5OM8 - chains A and B; structure by X-ray diffraction, 2.20 A resolution.

# Chain A
Protein: Alpha-1-antichymotrypsin
Source organism: Homo sapiens
Reference sequence: P01011 (AACT_HUMAN); residues 3-360 here correspond to UniProt positions 26-383 (UniProt number = residue number + 23)
Chain sequence (369 residues; row label = number of the first residue in the row; numbers below 1 keep their minus sign (Met-8 is residue -8)):
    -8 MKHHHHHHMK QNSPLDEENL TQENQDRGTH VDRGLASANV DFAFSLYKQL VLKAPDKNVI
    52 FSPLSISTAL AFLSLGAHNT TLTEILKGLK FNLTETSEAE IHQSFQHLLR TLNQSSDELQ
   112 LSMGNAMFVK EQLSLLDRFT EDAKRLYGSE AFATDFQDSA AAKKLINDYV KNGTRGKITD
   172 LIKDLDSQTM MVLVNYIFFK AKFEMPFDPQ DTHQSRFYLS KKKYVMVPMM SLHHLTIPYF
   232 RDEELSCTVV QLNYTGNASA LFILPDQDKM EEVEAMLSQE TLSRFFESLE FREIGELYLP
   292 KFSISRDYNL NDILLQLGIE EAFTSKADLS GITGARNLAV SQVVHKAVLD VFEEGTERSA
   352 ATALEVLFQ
Not modelled in the structure: -8 to 22, 245-246
Sequence notes: initiating methionine (-8); expression tag (-7 to 2); engineered mutation Arg24 (Leu47 in P01011), Phe194 (Trp217 in P01011), Tyr215 (Trp238 in P01011), Gln242 (Glu265 in P01011), Asn244 (Lys267 in P01011), Ser269 (Leu292 in P01011), Gln270 (Pro293 in P01011), Ser274 (Lys297 in P01011), Phe276 (Trp299 in P01011), Phe277 (Arg300 in P01011), Glu278 (Asp301 in P01011), Arg349 (Ala372 in P01011), Leu355 (Val378 in P01011), Glu356 (Lys379 in P01011), Val357 (Ile380 in P01011), Leu358 (Thr381 in P01011), Phe359 (Leu382 in P01011), Gln360 (Leu383 in P01011)
Bound ions: Ni2+ near Cys238 (its only coordinating residue here)
UniProt features mapped onto this chain:
  - DNA-binding region: Lys212 to Lys214
  - region: Gly346 to Glu348, Ser350 to Ala354 (RCL)
  - glycosylation (N-linked (GlcNAc...) asparagine): Asn10, Asn70, Asn83, Asn104, Asn163, Asn248

# Chain B
Protein: Alpha-1-antichymotrypsin
Source organism: Homo sapiens
Reference sequence: P01011 (AACT_HUMAN); residues 361-400 here correspond to UniProt positions 384-423 (UniProt number = residue number + 23)
Chain sequence (40 residues; each row starts with the number of its first residue):
   361 GPLVETRTIV RFNRPFLMII VDNFTWSIFF MSKVTNPKQA
Not modelled in the structure: 361-366, 400
Sequence notes: engineered mutation Gly361 (Ser384 in P01011), Pro362 (Ala385 in P01011), Asp382 (Pro405 in P01011), Asn383 (Thr406 in P01011), Phe384 (Asp407 in P01011), Trp386 (Gln409 in P01011), Ser387 (Asn410 in P01011)

# How chain A and chain B interact
Residue-residue contacts (123; chain A residue first):
  Ala27(A) with Thr385(B); Trp386(B), hydrophobic
  Asn30(A) with Thr385(B), hydrogen bond (side chain-backbone); Trp386(B); Ser387(B)
  Val31(A) with Trp386(B)
  Ala34(A) with Ile388(B), hydrophobic
  Phe35(A) with Ile388(B), hydrophobic; Met391(B), hydrophobic
  Tyr38(A) with Leu377(B); Met391(B), hydrophobic; Lys393(B)
  Val42(A) with Lys393(B)
  Pro46(A) with Lys393(B), hydrogen bond (backbone-side chain)
  Asp47(A) with Thr395(B), hydrogen bond (backbone-side chain)
  Lys48(A) with Lys393(B); Thr395(B)
  Asn49(A) with Lys393(B); Val394(B); Thr395(B), hydrogen bond (side chain-backbone); Asn396(B), hydrogen bond (side chain-backbone); Gln399(B)
  Val50(A) with Ser392(B); Lys393(B), hydrogen bond (backbone-backbone)
  Ile51(A) with Met391(B); Ser392(B)
  Phe52(A) with Phe390(B); Met391(B), hydrogen bond (backbone-backbone)
  Ser53(A) with Phe389(B), hydrogen bond (side chain-backbone); Phe390(B)
  Pro54(A) with Ile388(B); Phe389(B)
  Leu55(A) with Ser387(B); Ile388(B), hydrogen bond (backbone-backbone); Phe389(B), hydrophobic
  Ser95(A) with Thr385(B)
  Leu99(A) with Ser387(B)
  Leu103(A) with Phe389(B), hydrophobic
  Ile188(A) with Phe390(B), hydrophobic
  Phe190(A) with Phe390(B), hydrophobic
  Arg207(A) with Asn373(B)
  Phe208(A) with Phe372(B); Asn373(B); Arg374(B); Pro375(B); Val394(B); Thr395(B); Pro397(B)
  Tyr209(A) with Asn373(B), hydrogen bond (backbone-backbone); Arg374(B); Pro375(B)
  Leu210(A) with Pro375(B); Thr395(B); Asn396(B)
  Val216(A) with Asn396(B)
  Met217(A) with Lys398(B), hydrogen bond (backbone-side chain)
  Met220(A) with Phe372(B)
  Tyr230(A) with Thr368(B); Val370(B), hydrophobic
  Asn248(A) with Asp382(B); Asn383(B), hydrogen bond (backbone-side chain); Phe384(B)
  Ala249(A) with Val381(B); Asn383(B); Phe389(B), hydrophobic
  Ser250(A) with Ile379(B); Ile380(B); Val381(B), hydrogen bond (backbone-backbone); Asn383(B), hydrogen bond
  Ala251(A) with Ile379(B)
  Leu252(A) with Leu377(B); Met378(B); Ile379(B), hydrogen bond (backbone-backbone)
  Phe253(A) with Phe372(B), hydrophobic; Leu377(B); Met378(B), hydrophobic
  Ile254(A) with Phe376(B); Leu377(B), hydrogen bond (backbone-backbone); Ile379(B), hydrophobic
  Leu255(A) with Val370(B), hydrophobic; Arg371(B); Phe372(B), hydrophobic; Arg374(B); Phe376(B), hydrophobic
  Pro256(A) with Arg374(B), hydrogen bond (backbone-side chain); Pro375(B)
  Asp257(A) with Arg374(B)
  Gln258(A) with Arg374(B)
  Met261(A) with Pro375(B); Phe376(B); Leu377(B), hydrophobic; Lys393(B)
  Glu265(A) with Lys393(B), salt bridge
  Leu268(A) with Met391(B), hydrophobic
  Leu273(A) with Trp386(B), hydrophobic
  Ser274(A) with Trp386(B)
  Phe277(A) with Trp386(B), hydrophobic
  Arg283(A) with Thr368(B), hydrogen bond
  Ile285(A) with Thr368(B)
  Gly286(A) with Thr368(B), hydrogen bond (backbone-backbone)
  Glu287(A) with Thr368(B), hydrogen bond (backbone-backbone); Ile369(B); Val370(B), hydrogen bond (backbone-backbone)
  Leu288(A) with Val370(B); Phe372(B), hydrophobic
  Tyr289(A) with Ile369(B), hydrophobic; Val370(B), hydrogen bond (backbone-backbone); Arg371(B); Phe372(B), hydrogen bond (backbone-backbone)
  Leu290(A) with Phe372(B), hydrophobic
  Pro291(A) with Phe372(B)
  Phe293(A) with Met378(B), hydrophobic; Val394(B), hydrophobic; Pro397(B), hydrophobic
  Ile295(A) with Gln399(B)
  Ser296(A) with Gln399(B), hydrogen bond (backbone-side chain)
  Leu340(A) with Met378(B), hydrophobic; Ser392(B)
  Arg349(A) with Met378(B), hydrogen bond; Ile380(B); Phe390(B)
  Ser350(A) with Phe390(B)
  Ala351(A) with Phe390(B), hydrophobic
Other interface residues (no listed pair), chain A (71 interface residues in all): Leu26, Val218, Val241, Gly247, Val264, Glu284, Ser294, Arg297, Val342
Other interface residues (no listed pair), chain B (33 interface residues in all): Arg367

# In short
71 residues of chain A face 33 of chain B across their interface, with 25 hydrogen bonds and 1 salt bridge.
Among the polar pairs are Glu265(A)-Lys393(B), Asn30(A)-Thr385(B) and Pro46(A)-Lys393(B). UniProt lists a
DNA-binding region on chain A.
Here chain A is Alpha-1-antichymotrypsin and chain B is Alpha-1-antichymotrypsin, both from Homo sapiens.
Entry 5OM8 (Crystal form 2 of Alpha1-antichymotrypsin variant DBS-II-allo: an allosterically modulated
drug-binding serpin for doxorubicin) was determined by X-ray diffraction, deposited together with 5OM2, 5OM3,
5OM5, 5OM6, 5OM7 and 6FTP.
